8GAO - chains G and T of the 10 polymer chains in the assembly; structure by electron microscopy, 4.10 A resolution (low resolution: residue-level contacts below are approximate; hydrogen-bond / salt-bridge calls are withheld).

Chain G:
Name: DNA primase
Source organism: Escherichia phage T4
Notes: EC 2.7.7.-
UniProt: P04520 (PRIM_BPT4); residues 3-341 here = UniProt positions 3-341
Amino-acid sequence (339 residues; each row starts with the number of its first residue):
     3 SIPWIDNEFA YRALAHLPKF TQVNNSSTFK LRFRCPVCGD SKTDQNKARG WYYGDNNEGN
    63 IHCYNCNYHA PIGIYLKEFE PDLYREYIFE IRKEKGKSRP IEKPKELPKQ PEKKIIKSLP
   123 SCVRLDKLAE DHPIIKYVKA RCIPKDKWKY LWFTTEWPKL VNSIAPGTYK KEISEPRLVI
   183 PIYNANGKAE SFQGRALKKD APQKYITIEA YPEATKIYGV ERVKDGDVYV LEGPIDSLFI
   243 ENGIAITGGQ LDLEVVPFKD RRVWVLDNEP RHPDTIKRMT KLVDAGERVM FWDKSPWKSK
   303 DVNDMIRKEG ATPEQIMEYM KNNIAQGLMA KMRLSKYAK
Metal / ion sites: Zn2+: Cys37, Cys40, Cys65, Cys68
UniProt features mapped onto this chain:
  - binding site (Zn(2+)): Cys37, Cys40, Cys65, Cys68
Reported in the primary citation:
  - catalytic residues: Glu234 (proposed by the authors, not directly observed)

Chain T:
Molecule: 70-nt DNA strand
Sequence (70 nucleotides; each row starts with the number of its first residue; numbers below 1 keep their minus sign (DG-34 is residue -34)):
   -34 GAATGAGGAG TAGTAGTGAA TGTAGTGAGG TAATATCGGC TGGTCTGGTC TGTGCCAAGT
    26 TGCTGCAAAA
Disordered / not traced: -34 to 0, 8-35

Chain G / chain T interface:
Contacting residue pairs - 15 pairs, chain G then chain T:
  Lys32(G) - DC5(T)
  Arg34(G) - DG3(T)
  Asn48(G) - DC2(T)
  Asn48(G) - DG3(T)
  Lys49(G) - DC2(T)
  Trp53(G) - DC5(T)
  Tyr55(G) - DT6(T)
  Asn58(G) - DT6(T)
  Asn62(G) - DG7(T)
  His64(G) - DT6(T)
  His64(G) - DG7(T)
  Tyr66(G) - DT6(T)
  His71(G) - DG7(T)
  Gln205(G) - DT1(T)
  Lys206(G) - DC2(T)
Interface residues without a listed pair, chain G (14 interface residues in all): Val25
Interface residues without a listed pair, chain T (7 interface residues in all): DG4

In short:
The interface between chain G and chain T involves 14 residues on one side and 7 on the other. Cys37(G),
Cys40(G), Cys65(G) and Cys68(G) form the Zn2+ site. UniProt lists 4 Zn2+-binding residues on chain G. The
paper reports the catalytic residue Glu234(G).
Chain G is DNA primase (Escherichia phage T4) and chain T is a 70-nt DNA strand; the structure, bacteriophage
T4 stalled primosome with mutant gp41-E227Q, was determined by electron microscopy together with 8DTP, 8DUE,
8DVF, 8DVI, 8DW6, 8DWJ and 8G0Z from the same study.
